1MG3 - chains C and D of the 8 polymer chains in the assembly; structure by X-ray diffraction, 2.40 A resolution.

Chain C:
Name: Amicyanin
Organism: Paracoccus denitrificans
Reference sequence: P22364 (AMCY_PARDE); residues 1-105 here correspond to UniProt positions 27-131 (UniProt number = residue number + 26)
Chain sequence (105 residues; row label = number of the first residue in the row):
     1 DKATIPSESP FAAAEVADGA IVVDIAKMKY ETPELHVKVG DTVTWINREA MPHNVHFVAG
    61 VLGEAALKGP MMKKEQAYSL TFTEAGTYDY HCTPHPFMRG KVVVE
Bound ions: Cu ion: His-53, Cys-92, His-95, Met-98

Chain D:
Name: Cytochrome C-L
Organism: Paracoccus denitrificans
Reference sequence: P29889 (CYCL_PARDE); residues 1-155 here correspond to UniProt positions 23-177 (UniProt number = residue number + 22)
Chain sequence (155 residues; numbered 1 to 155; the number before each row is that of its first residue):
     1 APQFFNIIDG SPLNFDDAME EGRDTEAVKH FLETGENVYN EDPEILPEAE ELYAGMCSGC
    61 HGHYAEGKIG PGLNDAYWTY PGNETDVGLF STLYGGATGQ MGPMWGSLTL DEMLRTMAWV
   121 RHLYTGDPKD ASWLTDEQKA GFTPFQPKSS GEDQS
Not modelled in the structure: 148-155
Covalent attachments: heme c (HEC) linked to Cys-57, Cys-60
Bound ions: heme c Fe: His-61, Met-101; Na+: Gly-72, Asp-75, Tyr-77
Small-molecule neighbours: heme c (HEC): Met-56, His-61, Pro-71, Leu-73, Trp-78, Thr-79, Tyr-80, Asn-83, Leu-89, Thr-92, Leu-93, Ala-97, Thr-98, Gln-100, Met-101, Met-104, Leu-108, Thr-116, Val-120

How chain C and chain D interact:
Residue-residue contacts - 25 pairs, chain C then chain D:
  Asp-24(C) with Tyr-77(D); Thr-79(D), hydrogen bond
  Ala-26(C) with Tyr-77(D), hydrophobic
  Lys-27(C) with Asp-75(D); Ala-76(D)
  Lys-29(C) with Asn-74(D); Asp-75(D), salt bridge
  Glu-31(C) with Glu-66(D); Gly-67(D); Gly-70(D); Pro-71(D); Gly-72(D), hydrogen bond (backbone-backbone); Asp-75(D); Tyr-77(D)
  Thr-32(C) with Lys-68(D); Ile-69(D); Gly-70(D); Pro-71(D)
  Pro-33(C) with Gly-67(D); Lys-68(D)
  Glu-34(C) with Lys-68(D), hydrogen bond (backbone-backbone); Ile-69(D)
  Leu-35(C) with Lys-68(D)
  His-36(C) with Ile-69(D)
  Arg-48(C) with Tyr-77(D), hydrogen bond

In short:
The interface between chain C and chain D involves 11 residues on one side and 12 on the other; the contacts
include 4 hydrogen bonds and 1 salt bridge. Polar pairs include Lys-29(C)/Asp-75(D), Asp-24(C)/Thr-79(D) and
Arg-48(C)/Tyr-77(D). Heme c is covalently linked to Cys-57(D).
Chain C is Amicyanin and chain D is Cytochrome C-L, both from Paracoccus denitrificans; the structure,
Mutation of alpha PHE55 of methylamine dehydrogenase alters the reorganization energy and electronic coupling
for its ..., was determined by X-ray diffraction (same publication as 1MG2).
